Entry 3EL7 (X-ray diffraction, 2.80 A resolution); this record covers chain A.

Chain A:
Name: Proto-oncogene tyrosine-protein kinase Src
From: Gallus gallus
Notes: EC 2.7.10.2; fragment: Protein kinase domain:
Reference sequence: P00523 (SRC_CHICK); residue numbers follow UniProt; this construct covers 251-533
Chain sequence (286 residues; numbered 248 to 533; the number before each row is that of its first residue):
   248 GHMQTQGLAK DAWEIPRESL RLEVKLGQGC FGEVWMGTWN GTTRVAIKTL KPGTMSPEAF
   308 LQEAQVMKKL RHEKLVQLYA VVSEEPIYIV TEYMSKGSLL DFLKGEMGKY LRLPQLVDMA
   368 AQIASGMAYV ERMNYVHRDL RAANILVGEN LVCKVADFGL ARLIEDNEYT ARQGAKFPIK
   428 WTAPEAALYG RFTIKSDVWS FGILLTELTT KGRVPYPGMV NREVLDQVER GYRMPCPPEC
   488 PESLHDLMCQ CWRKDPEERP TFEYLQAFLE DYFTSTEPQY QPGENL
Not modelled in the structure: 248-256, 277-278, 300, 332-333, 407-424
Sequence notes: expression tag (248-250)
Ligand contacts: PD3 (1-{3-[(4-amino-1-cyclopentyl-1H-pyrazolo[3,4-d]pyrimidin-3-yl)methyl]phenyl}-3-[3-(trifluoromethyl)phenyl]urea): Leu273, Val281, Ala293, Lys295, Glu310, Val313, Met314, Leu317, Leu322, Val323, Thr338, Glu339, Tyr340, Met341, Gly344, Ser345, Asp348, His384, Leu393, Val402, Ala403, Asp404, Phe405
Curated features (UniProtKB/Swiss-Prot):
  - active site: Asp386 (Proton acceptor)
  - binding site (ATP): Leu273 to Val281, Lys295
  - modified residue: Tyr416 (Phosphotyrosine), Tyr436 (Phosphotyrosine), Cys498 (S-nitrosocysteine), Tyr527 (Phosphotyrosine)
  - mutagenesis: Cys498 (C498A: Significant reduction in S-nitrosylation), Tyr527 (Y527F: Constitutively active)
From the paper describing this entry:
  - binding site for PD3: Glu310, Met314, Leu317, Leu322, Thr338, Glu339, His384, Val402
  - conformationally variable residues (side-chain flip): Asp404, Phe405

Summary:
Chain A binds compound PD3. UniProt lists active-site residue Asp386, 10 ATP-binding residues and 2
mutagenesis sites. From the paper: a binding site for PD3 at Glu310, Met314 and Leu317 among others;
conformational variability at Asp404 and Phe405.
Chain A is Proto-oncogene tyrosine-protein kinase Src (Gallus gallus); the structure, Crystal structure of
c-Src in complex with pyrazolopyrimidine 3, was determined by X-ray diffraction (same publication as 3EL8).
